Entry 8K10 (electron microscopy, 3.20 A resolution); this record covers chains A and B.

[Chain A (and B)]
Protein: SID1 transmembrane family member 2
Organism: Homo sapiens
Notes: chain B of this document is another copy of the same molecule, construct and numbering; everything in this record applies to it too
Reference sequence: Q8NBJ9 (SIDT2_HUMAN); residue numbers follow UniProt; this construct covers 19-832
Amino-acid sequence (853 residues; each row starts with the number of its first residue):
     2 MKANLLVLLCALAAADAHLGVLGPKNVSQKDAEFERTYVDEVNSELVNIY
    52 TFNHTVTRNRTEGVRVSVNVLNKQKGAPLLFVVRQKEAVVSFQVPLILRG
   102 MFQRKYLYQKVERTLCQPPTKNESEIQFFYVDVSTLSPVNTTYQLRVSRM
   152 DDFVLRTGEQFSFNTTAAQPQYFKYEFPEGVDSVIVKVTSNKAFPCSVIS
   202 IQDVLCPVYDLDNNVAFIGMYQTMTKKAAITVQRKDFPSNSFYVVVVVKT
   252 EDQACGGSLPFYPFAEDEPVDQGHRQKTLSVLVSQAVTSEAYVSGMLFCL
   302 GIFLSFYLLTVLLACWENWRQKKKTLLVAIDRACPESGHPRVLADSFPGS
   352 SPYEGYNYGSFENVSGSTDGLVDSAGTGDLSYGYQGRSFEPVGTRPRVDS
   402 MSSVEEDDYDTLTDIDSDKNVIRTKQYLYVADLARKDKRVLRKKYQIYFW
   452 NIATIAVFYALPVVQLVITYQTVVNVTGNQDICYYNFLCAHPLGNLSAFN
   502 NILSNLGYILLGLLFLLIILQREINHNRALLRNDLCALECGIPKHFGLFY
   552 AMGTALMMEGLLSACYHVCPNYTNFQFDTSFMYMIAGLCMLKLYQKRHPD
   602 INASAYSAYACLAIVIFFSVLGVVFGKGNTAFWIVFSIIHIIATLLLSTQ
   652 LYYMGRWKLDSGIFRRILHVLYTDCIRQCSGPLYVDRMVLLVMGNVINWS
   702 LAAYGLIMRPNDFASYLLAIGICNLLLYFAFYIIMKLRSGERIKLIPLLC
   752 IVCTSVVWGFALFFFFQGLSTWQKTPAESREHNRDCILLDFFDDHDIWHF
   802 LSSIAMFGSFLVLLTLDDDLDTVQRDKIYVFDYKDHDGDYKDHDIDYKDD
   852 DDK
Disordered / not traced: 2-24, 318-460, 533-546, 597-608, 627-629, 653-685, 818-854
Sequence notes: initiating methionine (2); expression tag (3-18, 833-854)
Disulfides: Cys117-Cys207, Cys197-Cys256, Cys484-Cys570, Cys490-Cys787
Covalently attached groups: N-acetylglucosamine (NAG) linked to Asn27, Asn54, Asn60, Asn123, Asn141, Asn165
Reported in the primary citation:
  - self-association interface (contacts with another copy of this molecule); pairs are residue here / residue on that copy: Ser92-Ser92 (hydrogen bond), Arg100-Asp204 (salt bridge), Asn27, Asn214

[Interface between chain A and chain B]
Residue-residue contacts (56; chain A residue first):
  Pro25(A) - Gln30(B)
  Lys26(A) - Gln30(B)  hydrogen bond (backbone-side chain)
  Lys26(A) - Arg85(B)
  Lys26(A) - Tyr131(B)
  Val28(A) - Val28(B)  hydrophobic
  Gln30(A) - Pro25(B)
  Gln30(A) - Lys26(B)  hydrogen bond (side chain-backbone)
  Ala78(A) - Lys87(B)
  Pro79(A) - Lys87(B)
  Pro79(A) - Glu88(B)
  Leu81(A) - Arg85(B)
  Leu81(A) - Gln86(B)
  Leu81(A) - Ala89(B)
  Leu81(A) - Val90(B)  hydrophobic
  Arg85(A) - Lys26(B)
  Arg85(A) - Leu81(B)
  Arg85(A) - Ser135(B)
  Arg85(A) - Leu137(B)
  Gln86(A) - Leu81(B)
  Gln86(A) - Leu137(B)
  Lys87(A) - Ala78(B)
  Lys87(A) - Pro79(B)
  Lys87(A) - Leu137(B)
  Glu88(A) - Pro79(B)
  Glu88(A) - Gln94(B)
  Val90(A) - Leu81(B)  hydrophobic
  Val90(A) - Ser92(B)
  Ser92(A) - Val90(B)
  Ser92(A) - Ser92(B)  hydrogen bond
  Gln94(A) - Glu88(B)
  Arg100(A) - Asp204(B)  salt bridge
  Arg100(A) - Ile219(B)
  Gln104(A) - Pro239(B)
  Tyr131(A) - Lys26(B)
  Tyr131(A) - Leu137(B)  hydrophobic
  Ser135(A) - Arg85(B)
  Leu137(A) - Arg85(B)
  Leu137(A) - Gln86(B)
  Leu137(A) - Lys87(B)
  Leu137(A) - Tyr131(B)  hydrophobic
  Asp204(A) - Arg100(B)  salt bridge
  Tyr210(A) - Arg100(B)
  Asp213(A) - Phe218(B)
  Asn214(A) - Asn215(B)
  Asn214(A) - Phe218(B)
  Asn215(A) - Asn214(B)
  Phe218(A) - Asp213(B)
  Phe218(A) - Asn214(B)
  Ile219(A) - Arg100(B)
  Pro239(A) - Gln104(B)
  Leu462(A) - Val621(B)  hydrophobic
  Gln466(A) - Val625(B)
  Thr470(A) - Thr574(B)
  Tyr471(A) - Tyr471(B)  hydrogen bond
  Val621(A) - Leu462(B)  hydrophobic
  Val625(A) - Gln466(B)
Also at the interface, not in a pair above, chain A (46 interface residues in all): Ala89, Phe93, Met102, Lys106, Phe129, Thr136, Leu206, Glu267, Pro463, Leu467, Val477, Thr574, Gln577
Also at the interface, not in a pair above, chain B (44 interface residues in all): Phe93, Met102, Lys106, Phe129, Thr136, Leu206, Tyr210, Pro463, Thr470, Val477, Gln577

[Summary]
Chain A and chain B form an interface of 46 and 44 residues respectively, with 4 hydrogen bonds and 2 salt
bridges. Polar contacts include Arg100(A)-Asp204(B), Lys26(A)-Gln30(B) and Ser92(A)-Ser92(B).
N-acetylglucosamine is covalently linked to Asn27(A), Asn54(A), Asn60(A), Asn123(A), Asn141(A) and Asn165(A).
The paper reports a self-association interface involving Asn27(A), Ser92(A) and Arg100(A) among others.
Chain A and chain B are both SID1 transmembrane family member 2 (Homo sapiens); the structure, SID1
transmembrane family member 2, was determined by electron microscopy together with 8K11, 8K12, 8K13, 8K1B and
8K1D from the same study.
